8QPB - chains 7 and 4 of the 17 polymer chains in the assembly; structure by electron microscopy, 3.70 A resolution.

# Chain 7
Protein: Splicing factor 3A subunit 1
Organism: Homo sapiens
UniProtKB: Q15459 (SF3A1_HUMAN); residue numbers follow UniProt; this construct covers 1-793
Amino-acid sequence (793 residues; numbered 1 to 793; the number before each row is that of its first residue):
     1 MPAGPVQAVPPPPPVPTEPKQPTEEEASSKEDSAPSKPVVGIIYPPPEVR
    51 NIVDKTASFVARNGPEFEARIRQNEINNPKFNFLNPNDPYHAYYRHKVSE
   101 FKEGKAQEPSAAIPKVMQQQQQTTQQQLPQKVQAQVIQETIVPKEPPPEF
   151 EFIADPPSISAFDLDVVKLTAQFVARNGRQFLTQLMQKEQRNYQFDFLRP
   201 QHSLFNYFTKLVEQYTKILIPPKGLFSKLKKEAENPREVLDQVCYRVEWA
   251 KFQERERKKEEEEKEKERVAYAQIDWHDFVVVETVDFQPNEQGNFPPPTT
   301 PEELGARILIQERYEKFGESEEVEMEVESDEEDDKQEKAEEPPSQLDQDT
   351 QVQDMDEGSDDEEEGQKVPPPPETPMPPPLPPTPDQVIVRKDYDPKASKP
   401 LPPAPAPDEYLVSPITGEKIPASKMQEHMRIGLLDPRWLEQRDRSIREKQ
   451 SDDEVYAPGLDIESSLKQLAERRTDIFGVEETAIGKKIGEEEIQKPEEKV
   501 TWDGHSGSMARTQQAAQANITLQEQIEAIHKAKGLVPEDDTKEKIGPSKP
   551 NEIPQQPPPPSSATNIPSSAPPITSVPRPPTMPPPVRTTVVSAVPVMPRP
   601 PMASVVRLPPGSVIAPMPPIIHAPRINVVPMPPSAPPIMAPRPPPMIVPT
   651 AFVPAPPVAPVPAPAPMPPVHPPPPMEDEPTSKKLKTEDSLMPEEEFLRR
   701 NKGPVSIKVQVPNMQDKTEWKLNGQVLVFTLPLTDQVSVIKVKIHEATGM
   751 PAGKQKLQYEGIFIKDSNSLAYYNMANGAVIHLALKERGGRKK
Disordered / not traced: 1-408, 490-495, 522-793
UniProt features mapped onto this chain:
  - region: Pro-680 to Lys-702 (Required and sufficient for nuclear import)
  - site: Leu-169 (Critical for binding to SF3A3)
  - modified residue: Lys-55 (N6-acetyllysine), Ser-320 (Phosphoserine), Ser-329 (Phosphoserine), Ser-359 (Phosphoserine), Ser-413 (Phosphoserine), Ser-451 (Phosphoserine), Tyr-456 (Phosphotyrosine), Ser-508 (Phosphoserine), Tyr-759 (Phosphotyrosine)
  - cross-link (Glycyl lysine isopeptide (Lys-Gly)): Lys-20 (interchain with G-Cter in SUMO2), Lys-131 (interchain with G-Cter in SUMO2), Lys-424 (interchain with G-Cter in SUMO2), Lys-499 (interchain with G-Cter in SUMO2), Lys-542 (interchain with G-Cter in SUMO2), Lys-686 (interchain with G-Cter in SUMO2)
  - natural variant: Arg-511 (R511W: In a colorectal cancer sample)
  - mutagenesis: Glu-48 (E48F: SLURP 1 motif acquires binding to SF3A3; when associated with Leu-55), Lys-55 (K55L: SLURP 1 motif acquires binding to SF3A3; when associated with Phe-48), Phe-162 (F162E: No effect on binding to SF3A3), Leu-169 (L169K: Abolishes binding to SF3A3)

# Chain 4
Molecule: U4 snRNA
Organism: Homo sapiens
Sequence (144 nucleotides; numbered 1 to 144; the number before each row is that of its first residue):
     1 AGCUUUGCGCAGUGGCAGUAUCGUAGCCAAUGAGGUCUAUCCGAGGCGCG
    51 AUUAUUGCUAAUUGAAAACUUUUCCCAAUACCCCGCCGUGACGACUUGCA
   101 AUAUAGUCGGCACUGGCAAUUUUUGACAGUCUCUACGGAGACUG
Disordered / not traced: 81-144

# Chain 7 / chain 4 interface
Pairs across the interface (16; chain 7 residue first):
  Arg-430(7) / A25(4)  salt bridge to the phosphate
  Ile-431(7) / A25(4)  base contact
  Leu-434(7) / U24(4)  phosphate contact
  Leu-434(7) / A25(4)  base contact
  Asp-435(7) / G23(4)  sugar contact
  Asp-435(7) / U24(4)  hydrogen bond to the phosphate
  Arg-437(7) / C22(4)  hydrogen bond to the sugar
  Arg-437(7) / G23(4)  sugar contact
  Trp-438(7) / G23(4)  sugar contact
  Trp-438(7) / U24(4)  sugar contact
  Trp-438(7) / A25(4)  sugar contact
  Gln-441(7) / G23(4)  sugar contact
  Gln-441(7) / G50(4)  hydrogen bond to the sugar
  Gln-441(7) / A51(4)  sugar contact
  Arg-444(7) / A51(4)  salt bridge to the phosphate
  Glu-448(7) / A51(4)  phosphate contact
Also at the interface, not in a pair above, chain 7 (10 interface residues in all): Leu-433

# In short
10 residues of chain 7 and 6 residues of chain 4 are in contact, with 3 hydrogen bonds and 2 salt bridges.
Polar pairs include Arg-437(7)/C22(4), Gln-441(7)/G50(4) and Asp-435(7)/U24(4). Curated annotation (UniProt)
lists 4 mutagenesis sites on chain 7.
Here chain 7 is Splicing factor 3A subunit 1 and chain 4 is U4 snRNA, both from Homo sapiens. Entry 8QPB
(Cryo-EM Structure of Pre-B+ATP Complex (core part)) was determined by electron microscopy together with 8QOZ,
8QP8, 8QP9, 8QPA, 8QPE and 8QPK from the same study.
